PDB entry 7P3F | electron microscopy, 3.31 A resolution | chains C and D of the 6 polymer chains in the assembly

[Chain C (and D)]
Name: Transcriptional repressor NrdR
Organism: Streptomyces coelicolor (strain ATCC BAA-471 / A3(2) / M145)
Notes: chain D of this document is another copy of the same molecule, construct and numbering; everything in this record applies to it too
UniProt: O69980 (NRDR_STRCO); residue numbers follow UniProt; this construct covers 1-182
Amino-acid sequence (195 residues; numbered 1 to 195; the number before each row is that of its first residue):
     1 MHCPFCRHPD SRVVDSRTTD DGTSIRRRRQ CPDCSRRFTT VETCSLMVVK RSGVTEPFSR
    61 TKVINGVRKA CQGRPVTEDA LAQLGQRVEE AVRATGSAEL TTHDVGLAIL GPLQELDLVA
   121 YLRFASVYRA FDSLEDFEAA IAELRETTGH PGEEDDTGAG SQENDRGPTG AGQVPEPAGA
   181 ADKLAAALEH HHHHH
Disordered / not traced: 148-195
Construct notes: expression tag (183-195)
Bound ions: Zn2+: Cys3, Cys6, Cys31, Cys34
Residues lining bound ligands:
  - ATP (adenosine-5'-triphosphate): Val48, Lys50, Arg51, Glu56, Pro57, Phe58, Ser59, Lys62, Val63, Thr102, Val105, Gly106, Ile109, Phe124, Tyr128
  - 2'-deoxyadenosine 5'-triphosphate (DTP): Lys50, Lys62, Gly66, Lys69, Ala70, Arg123, Phe124, Val127, Tyr128
UniProt features mapped onto this chain:
  - zinc finger: Cys3 to Cys34
  - mutagenesis: Cys3 (C3A: 7-fold reduction in the amount of zinc bound. No binding to nrdABS and nrdRJ promoters), Lys50 to Arg51 (Loss of ATP/dATP binding. Weak binding to nrdABS and nrdRJ promoters)
From the paper describing this entry:
  - binding site for the 57-nt DNA strand: Asp15, Arg17, Arg26 to Arg29
  - specificity-determining residues: Asp15, Arg17
  - mutagenesis - D15A (10- to 100-fold): increased binding to the 57-nt DNA strand
  - mutagenesis - D15A/R17A, R17A: abolished binding to the 57-nt DNA strand
  - binding site for ATP: Lys50, Arg51, Glu56
  - binding site for 2'-deoxyadenosine 5'-triphosphate: Lys62, Phe124, Val127, Tyr128

[How chain C and chain D interact]
Contacting residue pairs (29; chain C residue first):
  Gln72(C) - Val127(D)
  Arg74(C) - Asp132(D)  salt bridge
  Leu118(C) - Leu134(D)  hydrophobic
  Val119(C) - Phe137(D)  hydrophobic
  Leu122(C) - Phe137(D)  hydrophobic
  Arg123(C) - Ser126(D)  hydrogen bond
  Ser126(C) - Arg123(D)  hydrogen bond
  Val127(C) - Gln72(D)
  Val127(C) - Arg123(D)
  Phe131(C) - Val119(D)
  Asp132(C) - Arg74(D)  salt bridge
  Asp132(C) - Val119(D)
  Ser133(C) - Val119(D)
  Leu134(C) - Leu118(D)  hydrophobic
  Leu134(C) - Leu122(D)  hydrophobic
  Leu134(C) - Ile141(D)
  Leu134(C) - Leu144(D)  hydrophobic
  Glu135(C) - Arg145(D)
  Phe137(C) - Val119(D)  hydrophobic
  Phe137(C) - Phe137(D)  hydrophobic
  Phe137(C) - Ile141(D)  hydrophobic
  Glu138(C) - Ile141(D)
  Glu138(C) - Arg145(D)  salt bridge
  Ile141(C) - Leu134(D)  hydrophobic
  Ile141(C) - Phe137(D)  hydrophobic
  Leu144(C) - Leu134(D)  hydrophobic
  Arg145(C) - Leu134(D)
  Arg145(C) - Glu135(D)  salt bridge
  Arg145(C) - Glu138(D)  salt bridge
Also at the interface, not in a pair above, chain D (17 interface residues in all): Phe131

[Overview]
18 residues of chain C face 17 of chain D across their interface, with 2 hydrogen bonds and 5 salt bridges.
Polar contacts include Arg74(C)-Asp132(D), Glu138(C)-Arg145(D) and Arg145(C)-Glu135(D). The paper reports a
binding site for 2'-deoxyadenosine 5'-triphosphate at Lys62(C), Phe124(C) and Val127(C) among others;
D15A/R17A and R17A of chain C abolish binding to the 57-nt DNA strand.
Both chains are Transcriptional repressor NrdR (Streptomyces coelicolor (strain ATCC BAA-471 / A3(2) / M145)).
Entry 7P3F (Streptomyces coelicolor dATP/ATP-loaded NrdR in complex with its cognate DNA) was determined by
electron microscopy together with 7P37 and 7P3Q from the same study.
